Entry 9C8H (electron microscopy, 3.96 A resolution); this record covers chains A and C of the 3 polymer chains in the assembly.

Chain A:
Molecule: VP1
From: Human enterovirus D68
UniProtKB: A0A8D5ZMD3 (A0A8D5ZMD3_HED68); residues 1-296 here correspond to UniProt positions 565-860 (UniProt number = residue number + 564)
Amino-acid sequence (296 residues; row label = number of the first residue in the row):
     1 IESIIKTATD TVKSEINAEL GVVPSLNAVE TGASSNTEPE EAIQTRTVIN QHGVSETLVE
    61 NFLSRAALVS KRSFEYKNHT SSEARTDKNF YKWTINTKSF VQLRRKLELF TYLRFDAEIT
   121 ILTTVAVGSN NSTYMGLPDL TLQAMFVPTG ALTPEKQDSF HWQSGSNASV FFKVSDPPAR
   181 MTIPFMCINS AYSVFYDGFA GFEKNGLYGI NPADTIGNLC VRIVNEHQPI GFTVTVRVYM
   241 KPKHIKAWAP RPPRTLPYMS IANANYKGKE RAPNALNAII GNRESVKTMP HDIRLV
Unresolved in the structure: 1-54, 268-296

Chain C:
Molecule: VP3
From: Human enterovirus D68
UniProtKB: A0A097BW19 (A0A097BW19_HED68); residues 1-247 here correspond to UniProt positions 318-564 (UniProt number = residue number + 317)
Amino-acid sequence (247 residues; numbered 1 to 247; the number before each row is that of its first residue):
     1 GVPTYLLPGS GQFLTTDDHS SAPVLPCFNP TPEMHIPGQV RNMLEVIQVE SMMEINNTEN
    61 AVGMQRLKVD ISVLTDVDQL LFNIPLDIQL DGPLRNTLVG NISRYYTHWS GSLEMTFMFC
   121 GSFMATGKLI LCYTPPGGSC PTTRETAMLG THIVWDFGLQ SSVTLVIPWI SGSHYRMFNN
   181 DAKSTNANVG YVTCFMQTNL IVPSESSNTC SLIGFVAAKD DFSLRLMRDS PDIGQLEHLH
   241 EAEAAYQ
Unresolved in the structure: 237-247

Interface between chain A and chain C:
Pairs across the interface (86; chain A residue first):
  E56(A) - Y106(C)
  E56(A) - L224(C)
  E56(A) - R225(C)
  E56(A) - L226(C)
  T57(A) - N42(C)  hydrogen bond
  T57(A) - M43(C)  hydrogen bond (backbone-backbone)
  T57(A) - L44(C)
  T57(A) - Y106(C)
  T57(A) - L224(C)
  L58(A) - R41(C)
  L58(A) - N42(C)
  V59(A) - V40(C)
  V59(A) - R41(C)
  V59(A) - M43(C)  hydrophobic
  N61(A) - M227(C)
  F62(A) - M43(C)  hydrophobic
  F62(A) - Y105(C)  hydrophobic
  F62(A) - Y106(C)
  F62(A) - M227(C)
  S64(A) - T15(C)
  R65(A) - T15(C)
  R65(A) - D229(C)  salt bridge
  A66(A) - T15(C)  hydrogen bond (backbone-backbone)
  V101(A) - I233(C)  hydrophobic
  V101(A) - G234(C)
  V101(A) - Q235(C)
  Q102(A) - G234(C)
  Q102(A) - Q235(C)  hydrogen bond
  R105(A) - N101(C)
  R105(A) - Y105(C)  hydrogen bond
  R105(A) - S230(C)
  R105(A) - D232(C)  salt bridge
  R105(A) - I233(C)
  K106(A) - Y105(C)  hydrogen bond (backbone-side chain)
  K106(A) - M227(C)  hydrogen bond
  L109(A) - Y105(C)  hydrophobic
  F110(A) - M43(C)  hydrophobic
  Y112(A) - I36(C)  hydrophobic
  R114(A) - T31(C)  hydrogen bond (side chain-backbone)
  R114(A) - P32(C)  hydrogen bond (side chain-backbone)
  R114(A) - E33(C)  salt bridge
  E118(A) - S21(C)
  L122(A) - F13(C)  hydrophobic
  A168(A) - V24(C)
  A168(A) - L25(C)  hydrophobic
  P177(A) - G11(C)
  P178(A) - F13(C)  hydrophobic
  R180(A) - S21(C)
  M181(A) - S21(C)  hydrogen bond (backbone-side chain)
  M181(A) - A22(C)
  M181(A) - V24(C)  hydrophobic
  T182(A) - S21(C)  hydrogen bond
  T182(A) - A22(C)  hydrogen bond (backbone-backbone)
  T182(A) - P23(C)
  T182(A) - V24(C)  hydrogen bond (backbone-backbone)
  I183(A) - V24(C)  hydrophobic
  P184(A) - L25(C)  hydrophobic
  F185(A) - F28(C)
  F185(A) - P30(C)
  F185(A) - T31(C)
  M186(A) - F28(C)  hydrophobic
  C187(A) - T31(C)  hydrogen bond (backbone-side chain)
  I188(A) - T31(C)
  N189(A) - T31(C)  hydrogen bond (backbone-side chain)
  S190(A) - T31(C)
  S190(A) - P32(C)  hydrogen bond (side chain-backbone)
  S190(A) - M34(C)  hydrogen bond (side chain-backbone)
  Y239(A) - F13(C)  hydrophobic
  K241(A) - D17(C)  salt bridge
  K241(A) - D18(C)
  K243(A) - S21(C)
  A247(A) - G38(C)
  A247(A) - Q39(C)
  A247(A) - V40(C)  hydrogen bond (backbone-backbone)
  W248(A) - I36(C)  hydrogen bond (side chain-backbone)
  W248(A) - P37(C)
  W248(A) - G38(C)
  W248(A) - Q39(C)
  A249(A) - G38(C)  hydrogen bond (backbone-backbone)
  P250(A) - V40(C)  hydrophobic
  P250(A) - V46(C)  hydrophobic
  P253(A) - N101(C)
  T255(A) - N96(C)
  T255(A) - I233(C)
  L256(A) - I233(C)
  P257(A) - I233(C)  hydrophobic
Also at the interface, not in a pair above, chain A (49 interface residues in all): F146, K246, P252, R254, Y258
Also at the interface, not in a pair above, chain C (47 interface residues in all): Q12, L14, T16, H19, S20, L98, I102

In short:
The interface between chain A and chain C involves 49 residues on one side and 47 on the other, with 20
hydrogen bonds and 4 salt bridges. Among the polar pairs are R65(A)-D229(C), R105(A)-D232(C) and
R114(A)-E33(C).
Here chain A is VP1 and chain C is VP3, both from Human enterovirus D68. Entry 9C8H (Cryo-EM Structure of
EV-D68 A2 A-Particle) was determined by electron microscopy, deposited together with 9C3J, 9C4A, 9C8F, 9C8G
and 9C8I.
